PDB entry 7TK9 | electron microscopy, 6.00 A resolution (low resolution: residue-level contacts below are approximate; hydrogen-bond / salt-bridge calls are withheld) | chains V and W of the 27 polymer chains in the assembly

# Chain V
Protein: ATP synthase subunit d
Organism: Saccharomyces cerevisiae
UniProt: P30902 (ATP7_YEAST); residues 1-173 here correspond to UniProt positions 2-174 (UniProt number = residue number + 1)
Sequence (173 residues; row label = number of the first residue in the row):
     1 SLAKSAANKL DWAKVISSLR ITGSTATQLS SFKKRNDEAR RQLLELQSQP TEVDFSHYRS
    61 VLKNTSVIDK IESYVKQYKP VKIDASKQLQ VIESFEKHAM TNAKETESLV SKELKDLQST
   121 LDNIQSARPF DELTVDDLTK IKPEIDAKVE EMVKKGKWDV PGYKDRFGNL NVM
Unresolved in the structure: 1-2

# Chain W
Protein: ATP synthase subunit f
Organism: Saccharomyces cerevisiae
UniProt: Q06405 (ATPK_YEAST); residues 1-95 here correspond to UniProt positions 7-101 (UniProt number = residue number + 6)
Sequence (95 residues; each row starts with the number of its first residue):
     1 VSTLIPPKVV SSKNIGSAPN AKRIANVVHF YKSLPQGPAP AIKANTRLAR YKAKYFDGDN
    61 ASGKPLWHFA LGIIAFGYSM EYYFHLRHHK GAEEH
Unresolved in the structure: 86-95

# How chain V and chain W interact
Pairs across the interface (15):
  A26(V) with L4(W)
  S30(V) with S2(W)
  N102(V) with K8(W)
  A103(V) with K8(W)
  N123(V) with Y31(W)
  A127(V) with S33(W)
  R128(V) with S33(W); P35(W)
  P129(V) with S33(W); L34(W); P35(W)
  F130(V) with P35(W)
  E132(V) with Q36(W); G37(W)
  L133(V) with G37(W)
Also at the interface, not in a pair above, chain V (14 interface residues in all): T27, D131, I141
Also at the interface, not in a pair above, chain W (12 interface residues in all): I5, V28, F30

# Overview
Chain V and chain W form an interface of 14 and 12 residues respectively.
Here chain V is ATP synthase subunit d and chain W is ATP synthase subunit f, both from Saccharomyces
cerevisiae. Entry 7TK9 (Yeast ATP synthase State 1catalytic(d) with 10 mM ATP backbone model) was determined
by electron microscopy, deposited together with 7TJS, 7TJT, 7TJU, 7TJV, 7TJW, 7TJX and 30 further entries.
